PDB entry 2XH7 | X-ray diffraction, 1.80 A resolution | chains A and B

# Chain A (and B)
Name: Enolase 1
Organism: Saccharomyces cerevisiae
Notes: EC 4.2.1.11; chain B of this document is another copy of the same molecule, construct and numbering; everything in this record applies to it too
Reference sequence: P00924 (ENO1_YEAST); residues 1-436 here correspond to UniProt positions 2-437 (UniProt number = residue number + 1)
Amino-acid sequence (443 residues; each row starts with the number of its first residue):
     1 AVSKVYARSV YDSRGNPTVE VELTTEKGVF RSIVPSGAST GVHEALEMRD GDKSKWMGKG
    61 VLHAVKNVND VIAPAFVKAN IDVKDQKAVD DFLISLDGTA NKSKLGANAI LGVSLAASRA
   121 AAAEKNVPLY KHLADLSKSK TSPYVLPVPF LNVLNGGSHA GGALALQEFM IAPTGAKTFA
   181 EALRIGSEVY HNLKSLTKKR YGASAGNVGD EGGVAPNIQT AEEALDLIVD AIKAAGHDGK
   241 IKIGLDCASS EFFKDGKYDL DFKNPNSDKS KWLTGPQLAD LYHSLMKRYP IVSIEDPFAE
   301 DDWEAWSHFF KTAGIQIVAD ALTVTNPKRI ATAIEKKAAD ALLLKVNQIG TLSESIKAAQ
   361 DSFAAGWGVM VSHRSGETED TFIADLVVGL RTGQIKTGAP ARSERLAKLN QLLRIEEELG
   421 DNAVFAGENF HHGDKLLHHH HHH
Not modelled in the structure: 265, 439-443 (chain B: 439-443)
Differences from the reference sequence: expression tag (437-443); conflict Ile-241 (Val242 in P00924); engineered mutation Ala-321 (Asp322 in P00924), Ala-321 (Asp322 in P00924)
Curated features (UniProtKB/Swiss-Prot):
  - active site: Glu-211 (Proton donor), Lys-345 (Proton acceptor)
  - binding site (substrate): His-159, Glu-168, Glu-295, Asp-320, Ser-372 to Ser-375, Lys-396
  - binding site (Mg(2+)): Asp-246, Glu-295, Asp-320
  - modified residue: Ser-118 (Phosphoserine), Ser-137 (Phosphoserine), Ser-187 (Phosphoserine), Thr-312 (Phosphothreonine), Thr-323 (Phosphothreonine)
  - cross-link (Glycyl lysine isopeptide (Lys-Gly)): Lys-59 (interchain with G-Cter in ubiquitin), Lys-242 (interchain with G-Cter in ubiquitin), Lys-357 (interchain with G-Cter in ubiquitin)
Ion coordination: Mg2+ site 1: Ser-39 (together with 2-phosphoglyceric acid); Mg2+ site 2 near Asp-135 (its only coordinating residue here); Mg2+ site 3: Asp-246, Glu-295, Asp-320 (together with 2-phosphoglyceric acid); Mg2+ site 4 near Asp-280 (its only coordinating residue here); Mg2+ site 5 near Glu-354 (its only coordinating residue here)
Residues lining bound ligands: 2-phosphoglyceric acid (2PG): Gly-37, Ala-38, Ser-39, Thr-40, His-159, Gln-167, Glu-168, Glu-211, Asp-246, Glu-295, Asp-320, Leu-343, Lys-345, Ser-372, His-373, Arg-374, Ser-375, Lys-396

# How chain A and chain B interact
Contacting residue pairs (98):
  Tyr-6(A) with Glu-417(B), hydrogen bond
  Arg-8(A) with Arg-414(B); Glu-417(B), salt bridge
  Ser-9(A) with Leu-413(B)
  Val-10(A) with Asn-410(B)
  Tyr-11(A) with Leu-183(B), hydrophobic; Arg-184(B), hydrogen bond (side chain-backbone); Ser-187(B); Leu-406(B), hydrophobic; Asn-410(B), hydrogen bond (backbone-side chain); Leu-413(B), hydrophobic
  Asp-12(A) with Leu-406(B)
  Ser-13(A) with Ala-401(B); Arg-402(B), hydrogen bond (backbone-backbone); Ser-403(B)
  Arg-14(A) with His-191(B), hydrogen bond (backbone-side chain); Pro-400(B)
  Gly-15(A) with Ser-187(B); His-191(B); Pro-400(B), hydrogen bond (backbone-backbone)
  Asn-16(A) with His-191(B)
  Glu-20(A) with Arg-414(B), salt bridge
  Arg-31(A) with Arg-414(B)
  Ser-54(A) with Arg-184(B); Glu-188(B)
  Lys-55(A) with Arg-184(B); Glu-188(B)
  Trp-56(A) with Arg-184(B); Ser-187(B); Glu-188(B), hydrogen bond (backbone-side chain)
  Met-57(A) with Glu-188(B); His-191(B); Asn-192(B)
  Ala-160(A) with Asn-207(B)
  Gly-161(A) with Ala-203(B); Ser-204(B); Asn-207(B), hydrogen bond (backbone-side chain)
  Gly-162(A) with Ala-203(B)
  Leu-183(A) with Tyr-11(B), hydrophobic
  Arg-184(A) with Tyr-11(B), hydrogen bond (backbone-side chain); Ser-54(B); Lys-55(B); Trp-56(B)
  Ser-187(A) with Tyr-11(B); Gly-15(B); Trp-56(B)
  Glu-188(A) with Ser-54(B); Lys-55(B); Trp-56(B), hydrogen bond (side chain-backbone)
  His-191(A) with Arg-14(B), hydrogen bond (side chain-backbone); Gly-15(B), hydrogen bond (side chain-backbone); Asn-16(B); Met-57(B)
  Asn-192(A) with Met-57(B)
  Ala-203(A) with Gly-161(B); Gly-162(B)
  Ser-204(A) with Gly-161(B); Asn-217(B)
  Asn-207(A) with Ala-160(B); Gly-161(B), hydrogen bond (side chain-backbone); Val-208(B); Ala-215(B)
  Val-208(A) with Asn-207(B); Val-208(B), hydrogen bond (backbone-backbone); Arg-402(B)
  Ala-215(A) with Asn-207(B)
  Glu-377(A) with Ser-403(B)
  Thr-378(A) with Ser-403(B)
  Glu-379(A) with Ala-407(B); Asn-410(B), hydrogen bond; Arg-414(B), salt bridge
  Pro-400(A) with Arg-14(B); Gly-15(B), hydrogen bond (backbone-backbone)
  Ala-401(A) with Ser-13(B)
  Arg-402(A) with Ser-13(B), hydrogen bond (backbone-backbone); Val-208(B); Arg-402(B); Glu-404(B)
  Ser-403(A) with Ser-13(B); Glu-377(B); Thr-378(B); Glu-404(B), hydrogen bond (backbone-side chain)
  Glu-404(A) with Arg-402(B); Ser-403(B), hydrogen bond (side chain-backbone)
  Leu-406(A) with Tyr-11(B), hydrophobic; Asp-12(B)
  Ala-407(A) with Glu-379(B)
  Asn-410(A) with Val-10(B); Tyr-11(B), hydrogen bond (side chain-backbone); Glu-379(B), hydrogen bond
  Leu-413(A) with Ser-9(B); Tyr-11(B), hydrophobic
  Arg-414(A) with Arg-8(B); Glu-20(B), salt bridge; Arg-31(B); Glu-379(B), salt bridge
  Glu-417(A) with Tyr-6(B), hydrogen bond; Arg-8(B), salt bridge
Interface residues without a listed pair, chain A (50 interface residues in all): Glu-22, Ile-33, Ala-180, Tyr-190, Lys-198, Asp-210
Interface residues without a listed pair, chain B (52 interface residues in all): Glu-22, Ile-33, Ala-180, Tyr-190, Lys-194, Lys-198, Gly-209

# Summary
The interface between chain A and chain B involves 50 residues on one side and 52 on the other, with 22
hydrogen bonds and 6 salt bridges. Polar pairs include Arg-8(A)/Glu-417(B), Glu-20(A)/Arg-414(B) and
Glu-379(A)/Arg-414(B). Bound to chain A: 2-phosphoglyceric acid.
Chain A and chain B are both Enolase 1 (Saccharomyces cerevisiae); the structure, Engineering the enolase
active site pocket: Crystal structure of the D321A mutant of yeast enolase 1, was determined by X-ray
diffraction together with 2XGZ, 2XH0, 2XH2 and 2XH4 from the same study.
